Entry 7YU5 (electron microscopy, 3.70 A resolution); this record covers chains A and S of the 5 polymer chains in the assembly.

# Chain A
Molecule: Guanine nucleotide-binding protein G(i) subunit alpha-1
Source organism: Homo sapiens
UniProtKB: P63096 (GNAI1_HUMAN); numbering as in UniProt (aligned over 1-354)
Chain sequence (354 residues; each row starts with the number of its first residue):
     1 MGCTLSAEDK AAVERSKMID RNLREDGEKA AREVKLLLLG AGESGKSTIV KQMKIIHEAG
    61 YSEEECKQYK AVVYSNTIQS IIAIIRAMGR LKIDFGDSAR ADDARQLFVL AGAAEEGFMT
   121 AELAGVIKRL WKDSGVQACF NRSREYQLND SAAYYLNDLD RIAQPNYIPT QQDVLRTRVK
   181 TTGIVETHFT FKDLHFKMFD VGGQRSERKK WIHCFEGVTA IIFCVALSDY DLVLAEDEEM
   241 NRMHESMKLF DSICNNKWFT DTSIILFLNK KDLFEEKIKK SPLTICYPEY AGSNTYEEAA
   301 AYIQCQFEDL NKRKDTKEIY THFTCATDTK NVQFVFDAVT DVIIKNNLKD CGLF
Disordered / not traced: 1-5, 55-181
Swiss-Prot annotation at these positions:
  - region: Lys-35 to Thr-48 (G1 motif), Asp-173 to Thr-181 (G2 motif), Phe-196 to Arg-205 (G3 motif), Ile-265 to Asp-272 (G4 motif), Thr-324 to Thr-329 (G5 motif)
  - binding site (GTP): Glu-43 to Thr-48, Ser-151, Leu-175 to Thr-181, Asp-200 to Gln-204, Asn-269 to Asp-272, Ala-326
  - binding site (Mg(2+)): Ser-47, Thr-181
  - modified residue: Arg-178 (ADP-ribosylarginine), Gln-204 (Deamidated glutamine), Cys-351 (ADP-ribosylcysteine)
  - lipidation: Gly-2 (N-myristoyl glycine), Cys-3 (S-palmitoyl cysteine)
  - natural variant: Gly-40 (G40C: In NEDHISB; G40R: In NEDHISB), Gly-45 (G45D: In NEDHISB), Thr-48 (T48I: In NEDHISB; T48K: In NEDHISB), Gln-52 (Q52P: In NEDHISB), Ser-75 (deletion: In NEDHISB; uncertain significance), Gln-172 (deletion: In NEDHISB), Asp-173 (D173V: In NEDHISB), Glu-186 to Phe-189 (deletion: In NEDHISB; uncertain significance), Cys-224 (C224Y: In NEDHISB), Lys-270 (K270N: In NEDHISB; K270R: In NEDHISB), Asp-272 (D272G: In NEDHISB), Ala-326 (A326P: In NEDHISB), 1 further natural variant entry in UniProt
  - mutagenesis: Gly-42 (G42R: Abolishes switch to an activated conformation and dissociation from beta and gamma subunits upon GTP binding. Abolishes interaction with RGS family members), Glu-116 (E116L: Enhances interaction (inactive GDP-bound) with RGS14), Gln-147 (Q147L: Enhances interaction (inactive GDP-bound) with RGS14), Glu-245 (E245L: Enhances interaction (inactive GDP-bound) with RGS14)

# Chain S
Molecule: scFv16
Source organism: Mus musculus
Notes: antibody fragment or engineered binder
Chain sequence (260 residues; each row starts with the number of its first residue):
     1 DVQLVESGGG LVQPGGSRKL SCSASGFAFS SFGMHWVRQA PEKGLEWVAY ISSGSGTIYY
    61 ADTVKGRFTI SRDDPKNTLF LQMTSLRSED TAMYYCVRSI YYYGSSPFDF WGQGTTLTVS
   121 SGGGGSGGGG SGGGGSDIVM TQATSSVPVT PGESVSISCR SSKSLLHSNG NTYLYWFLQR
   181 PGQSPQLLIY RMSNLASGVP DRFSGSGSGT AFTLTISRLE AEDVGVYYCM QHLEYPLTFG
   241 AGTKLELKAA AASSEDLYFQ
Disordered / not traced: 1, 122-135, 248-260

# Chain A / chain S interface
Contacting residue pairs (15):
  Ser-6(A) with His-167(S), hydrogen bond (backbone-side chain); Tyr-173(S), hydrogen bond
  Ala-7(A) with His-232(S); Leu-233(S), hydrogen bond (backbone-backbone)
  Glu-8(A) with Tyr-173(S)
  Ala-11(A) with Tyr-101(S), hydrophobic
  Ala-12(A) with Tyr-101(S)
  Glu-14(A) with Ser-52(S); Ser-53(S); Gly-56(S); Thr-57(S), hydrogen bond
  Arg-15(A) with Ile-100(S); Tyr-101(S); Tyr-102(S)
  Met-18(A) with Ser-53(S)
Interface residues without a listed pair, chain S (16 interface residues in all): Ser-31, Tyr-50, Gly-54, Glu-234, Tyr-235

# Summary
8 residues of chain A face 16 of chain S across their interface, with 4 hydrogen bonds. Polar pairs include
Ser-6(A)/His-167(S), Ser-6(A)/Tyr-173(S) and Glu-14(A)/Thr-57(S). Curated annotation (UniProt) lists 24
GTP-binding residues, Mg2+-binding residues Ser-47(A) and Thr-181(A) and 4 mutagenesis sites on chain A.
Here chain A is Guanine nucleotide-binding protein G(i) subunit alpha-1 (Homo sapiens) and chain S is scFv16
(Mus musculus). Entry 7YU5 (Human Lysophosphatidic Acid Receptor 1-Gi complex bound to ONO-0740556, state1)
was determined by electron microscopy (same publication as 7YU3, 7YU4, 7YU6, 7YU7 and 7YU8).
